Entry 9B6T (electron microscopy, 2.54 A resolution); this record covers chains C and H of the 8 polymer chains in the assembly.

== Chain C ==
Name: Capsid protein VP1
Source organism: Adeno-associated virus
Reference sequence: Q6JC22 (Q6JC22_9VIRU); residues 203-736 here = UniProt positions 203-736
Sequence (534 residues; numbered 203 to 736; the number before each row is that of its first residue):
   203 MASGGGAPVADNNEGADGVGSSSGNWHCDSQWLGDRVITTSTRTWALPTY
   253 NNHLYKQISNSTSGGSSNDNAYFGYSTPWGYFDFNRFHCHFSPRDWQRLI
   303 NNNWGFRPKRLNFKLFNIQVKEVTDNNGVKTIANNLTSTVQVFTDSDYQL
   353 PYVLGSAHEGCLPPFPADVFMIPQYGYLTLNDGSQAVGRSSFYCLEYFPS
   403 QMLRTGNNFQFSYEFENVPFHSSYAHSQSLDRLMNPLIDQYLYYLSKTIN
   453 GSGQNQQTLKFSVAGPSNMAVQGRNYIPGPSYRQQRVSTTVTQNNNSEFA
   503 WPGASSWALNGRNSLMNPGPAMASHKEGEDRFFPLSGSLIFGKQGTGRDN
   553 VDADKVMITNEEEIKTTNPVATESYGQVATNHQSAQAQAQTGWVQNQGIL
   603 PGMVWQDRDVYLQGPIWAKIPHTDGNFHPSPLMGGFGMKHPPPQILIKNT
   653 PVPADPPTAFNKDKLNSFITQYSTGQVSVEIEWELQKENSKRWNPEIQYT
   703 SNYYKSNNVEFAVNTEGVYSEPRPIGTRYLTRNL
Not modelled in the structure: 203-229, 251-281, 312-353, 379-419, 624-627, 640-673
From the paper describing this entry:
  - conformationally variable residues (side-chain flip): Asn704 to Lys707
  - mutagenesis - Q588R: abolished binding to Fab1-1

== Chain H ==
Name: Fab1-7 heavy chain
Source organism: Homo sapiens
Sequence (120 residues; each row starts with the number of its first residue):
    20 QVQLQESGPGLVKPSETLSLTCTVSGDSIRSYYWSWIRQPPGKGLEWIGH
    70 IYYSGSTNYKPSLKSRATILVDTSKNQFSLKLRSVTAADTAVYYCAREMT
   120 GVAGRGWDHWGQGTLVTVSS
Disulfide bonds: Cys41-Cys114

== Interface between chain C and chain H ==
Contacting residue pairs (30; chain C residue first):
  Thr491(C) - Tyr52(H)  hydrogen bond
  Thr491(C) - Val121(H)
  Thr491(C) - Ala122(H)  hydrogen bond (backbone-backbone)
  Thr492(C) - Tyr52(H)  hydrogen bond
  Thr492(C) - Ala122(H)
  Val493(C) - Val121(H)  hydrophobic
  Val493(C) - Ala122(H)
  Asp532(C) - Ser73(H)  hydrogen bond
  Asp532(C) - Gly74(H)
  Asp532(C) - Ser75(H)  hydrogen bond (side chain-backbone)
  Arg533(C) - Tyr52(H)
  Lys545(C) - Ser50(H)
  Asp554(C) - Thr119(H)  hydrogen bond
  Asp556(C) - Tyr51(H)  hydrogen bond
  Asp556(C) - Thr119(H)
  Asp556(C) - Gly120(H)
  Asn704(C) - Thr92(H)  hydrogen bond (side chain-backbone)
  Asn704(C) - Ser93(H)
  Tyr705(C) - Ser93(H)  hydrogen bond (backbone-backbone)
  Tyr705(C) - Lys94(H)
  Tyr706(C) - Ser47(H)
  Tyr706(C) - Ser93(H)
  Tyr706(C) - Lys94(H)
  Tyr706(C) - Asn95(H)
  Lys707(C) - Ser44(H)
  Lys707(C) - Gly45(H)
  Ser708(C) - Gly45(H)
  Asn709(C) - Gln20(H)
  Asn709(C) - Gly45(H)  hydrogen bond (side chain-backbone)
  Arg725(C) - Arg49(H)
Other interface residues (no listed pair), chain C (21 interface residues in all): Thr494, Ala555, Val558, Glu712, Pro724, Pro726
Other interface residues (no listed pair), chain H (24 interface residues in all): Val43, Asp46, Tyr71, Gly123, Arg124
From the paper, about this interface:
  - epitope / paratope residues, chain C: Asp532(C), Tyr706(C)

== In short ==
21 residues of chain C face 24 of chain H across their interface; the contacts include 10 hydrogen bonds.
Among the polar pairs are Thr491(C)-Tyr52(H), Thr492(C)-Tyr52(H) and Asp532(C)-Ser73(H). The paper reports
that Q588R of chain C abolishes binding to Fab1-1; epitope/paratope residues Asp532(C) and Tyr706(C).
Chain C is Capsid protein VP1 (Adeno-associated virus) and chain H is Fab1-7 heavy chain (Homo sapiens); the
structure, Fab1-7 in complex with the capsid of Adeno-associated virus type 9, was determined by electron
microscopy together with 9B6N, 9B6O, 9B6Q, 9B6R, 9B6S, 9B7K and 9 further entries from the same study.
